8KD4 - chains Q and Y of the 16 polymer chains in the assembly; structure by electron microscopy, 2.93 A resolution.

Chain Q:
Molecule: Histone H2A
Source organism: Xenopus laevis
UniProt: Q6AZJ8 (Q6AZJ8_XENLA); residues 1-129 here correspond to UniProt positions 2-130 (UniProt number = residue number + 1)
Chain sequence (129 residues; row label = number of the first residue in the row):
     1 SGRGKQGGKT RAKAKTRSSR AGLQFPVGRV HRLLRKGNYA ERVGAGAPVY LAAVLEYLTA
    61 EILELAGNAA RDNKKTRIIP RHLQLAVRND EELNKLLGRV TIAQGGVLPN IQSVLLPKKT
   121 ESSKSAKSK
Unresolved in the structure: 1-10, 118-129

Chain Y:
Molecule: 187bp DNA
Sequence (187 nucleotides; row label = number of the first residue in the row; numbers below 1 keep their minus sign (DG-93 is residue -93)):
   -93 GGACCCTATA CGCGGCCGCC CTGGAGAATC CCGGTGCCGA GGCCGCTCAA TTGGTCGTAG
   -33 ACAGCTCTAG CACCGCTTAA ACGCACGTAC GCGCTGTCCC CCGCGTTTTA ACCGCCAAGG
    27 GGATTACTCC CTAGTCTCCA GGCACGTGTC AGATATATAC ATCCTGTTCT AGAGCGGCCG
    87 CCACCGC
Unresolved in the structure: -93 to -76, 89-93

How chain Q and chain Y interact:
Contacting residue pairs (19; chain Q residue first):
  Arg11(Q) - DT-43(Y)  hydrogen bond to the base
  Arg11(Q) - DT-42(Y)  hydrogen bond to the sugar
  Ala12(Q) - DT-42(Y)  phosphate contact
  Ala12(Q) - DG-41(Y)  phosphate contact
  Lys13(Q) - DT-42(Y)  phosphate contact
  Ala14(Q) - DT-43(Y)  phosphate contact
  Ala14(Q) - DT-42(Y)  phosphate contact
  Lys15(Q) - DT-43(Y)  hydrogen bond to the phosphate
  Lys15(Q) - DT-42(Y)  hydrogen bond to the phosphate
  Thr16(Q) - DT-43(Y)  hydrogen bond to the phosphate
  Arg17(Q) - DT-43(Y)  hydrogen bond to the phosphate
  Arg20(Q) - DT-42(Y)  salt bridge to the phosphate
  Gly28(Q) - DT-43(Y)  phosphate contact
  Arg29(Q) - DA-44(Y)  phosphate contact
  Arg32(Q) - DA-45(Y)  phosphate contact
  Arg32(Q) - DA-44(Y)  salt bridge to the phosphate
  Arg42(Q) - DA-35(Y)  sugar contact
  Arg77(Q) - DA-54(Y)  sugar contact
  Arg77(Q) - DG-53(Y)  phosphate contact
Other interface residues (no listed pair), chain Q (14 interface residues in all): Glu41
Other interface residues (no listed pair), chain Y (9 interface residues in all): DG-37

Overview:
The interface between chain Q and chain Y involves 14 residues on one side and 9 on the other, with 6 hydrogen
bonds and 2 salt bridges. Among the polar pairs are Arg11(Q)-DT-43(Y), Arg11(Q)-DT-42(Y) and
Lys15(Q)-DT-43(Y).
Here chain Q is Histone H2A (Xenopus laevis) and chain Y is 187bp DNA. Entry 8KD4 (Rpd3S in complex with
nucleosome with H3K36MLA modification and 187bp DNA, class1) was determined by electron microscopy together
with 8KC7, 8KD2, 8KD3, 8KD5, 8KD6 and 8KD7 from the same study.
